8TVR - chains F and G of the 24 polymer chains in the assembly; structure by electron microscopy, 2.80 A resolution.

Chain F:
Protein: Tail spike protein
Organism: Salmonella phage P22
UniProtKB: P12528 (FIBER_BPP22); numbering as in UniProt (aligned over 1-667)
Amino-acid sequence (667 residues; each row starts with the number of its first residue):
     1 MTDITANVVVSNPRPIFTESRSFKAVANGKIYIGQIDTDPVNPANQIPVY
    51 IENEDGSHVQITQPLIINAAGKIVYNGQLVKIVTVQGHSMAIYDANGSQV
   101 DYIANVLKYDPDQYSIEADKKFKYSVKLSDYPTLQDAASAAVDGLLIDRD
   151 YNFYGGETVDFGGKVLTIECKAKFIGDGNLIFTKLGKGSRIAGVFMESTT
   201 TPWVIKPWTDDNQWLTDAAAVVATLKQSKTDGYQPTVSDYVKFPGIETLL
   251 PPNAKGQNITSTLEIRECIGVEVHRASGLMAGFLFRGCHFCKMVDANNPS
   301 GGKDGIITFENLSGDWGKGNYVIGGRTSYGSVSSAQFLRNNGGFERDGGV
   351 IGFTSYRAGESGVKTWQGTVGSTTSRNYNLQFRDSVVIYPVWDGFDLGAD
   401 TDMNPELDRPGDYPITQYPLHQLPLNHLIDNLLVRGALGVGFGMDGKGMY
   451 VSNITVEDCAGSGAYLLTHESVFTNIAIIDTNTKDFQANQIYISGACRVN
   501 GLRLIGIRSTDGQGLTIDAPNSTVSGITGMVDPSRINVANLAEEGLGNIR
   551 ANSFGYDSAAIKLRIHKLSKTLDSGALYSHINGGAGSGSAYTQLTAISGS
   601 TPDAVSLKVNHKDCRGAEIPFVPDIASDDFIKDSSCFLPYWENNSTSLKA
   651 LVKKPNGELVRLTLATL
Unresolved in the structure: 1-4, 123-667
Swiss-Prot annotation at these positions:
  - active site: Glu360, Asp393, Asp396
  - mutagenesis: Glu360 (E360Q: Complete loss of hydrolysis of O-antigen oligosaccharides), Asp393 (D393N: Complete loss of hydrolysis of O-antigen oligosaccharides), Asp396 (D396N: Complete loss of hydrolysis of O-antigen oligosaccharides)

Chain G:
Protein: Packaged DNA stabilization protein gp10
Organism: Salmonella phage P22
UniProtKB: P26749 (VG10_BPP22); residue numbers follow UniProt; this construct covers 1-472
Amino-acid sequence (472 residues; row label = number of the first residue in the row):
     1 MPIQQLPMMKGMGKDFKNADYIDYLPVNMLATPKEILNSSGYLRSFPGIT
    51 KRYDMNGVSRGVEYNTAQNAVYRVCGGKLYKGESEVGDVAGSGRVSMAHG
   101 RTSQAVGVNGQLVEYRYDGTVKTVSNWPADSGFTQYELGSVRDITRLRGR
   151 YAWSKDGTDSWFITDLEDESHPDRYSAQYRAESQPDGIIGIGTWRDFIVC
   201 FGSSTIEYFSLTGATTAGAALYVAQPSLMVQKGIAGTYCKTPFADSYAFI
   251 SHPATGAPSVYIIGSGQASPIATASIEKIIRSYTAEEMATGVMETLRFDS
   301 HELLIIHLPRHVLVYDASSSQNGPQWCVLKTGLYDDVYRGVDFMYEGNQI
   351 TCGDKSEAVVGQLQFDISSQYDKQQEHLLFTPLFKADNARCFDLEVESST
   401 GVAQYADRLFLSATTDGINYGREQMIEQNEPFVYDKRVLWKRVGRIRRLI
   451 GFKLRVITKSPVTLSGCQIRLE
Unresolved in the structure: 1

Chain F / chain G interface:
Residue-residue contacts - 28 pairs, chain F then chain G:
  Ile36(F) with Leu333(G); Tyr334(G), hydrophobic
  Asp37(F) with Leu333(G); Tyr334(G); Glu376(G); Arg455(G), salt bridge; Ile457(G)
  Thr38(F) with Leu333(G); Gln374(G); Phe410(G)
  Asp39(F) with Arg408(G), salt bridge; Phe410(G); Met425(G)
  Pro40(F) with Met425(G)
  Val41(F) with Tyr405(G); Arg408(G)
  Asn42(F) with Tyr405(G)
  Pro43(F) with Tyr405(G)
  Asn45(F) with Gln374(G), hydrogen bond
  Tyr93(F) with Arg408(G), hydrogen bond; Met425(G)
  Gln99(F) with Glu423(G), hydrogen bond (side chain-backbone); Gln424(G); Met425(G), hydrogen bond (side chain-backbone)
  Tyr102(F) with Phe410(G); Glu423(G); Met425(G), hydrophobic; Arg455(G)
Also at the interface, not in a pair above, chain F (14 interface residues in all): Ala104, Asn105
Also at the interface, not in a pair above, chain G (13 interface residues in all): Arg422

In short:
14 residues of chain F and 13 residues of chain G are in contact, with 4 hydrogen bonds and 2 salt bridges.
Polar contacts include Asp37(F)-Arg455(G), Asp39(F)-Arg408(G) and Asn45(F)-Gln374(G). UniProt lists 3
active-site residues and 3 mutagenesis sites on chain F.
Chain F is Tail spike protein and chain G is Packaged DNA stabilization protein gp10, both from Salmonella
phage P22; the structure, In situ cryo-EM structure of bacteriophage P22 tail hub protein: tailspike protein
complex at 2.8A resolution, was determined by electron microscopy together with 8TVU, 8U1O, 8U10 and 8U11 from
the same study.
